PDB entry 8UCL | electron microscopy, 3.18 A resolution | chains a and h of the 10 polymer chains in the assembly

Chain a:
Name: Cytochrome c oxidase subunit 1
Organism: Komagataella pastoris
UniProt: F2R0K8 (F2R0K8_KOMPC); residue numbers follow UniProt; this construct covers 1-535
Amino-acid sequence (535 residues; each row starts with the number of its first residue):
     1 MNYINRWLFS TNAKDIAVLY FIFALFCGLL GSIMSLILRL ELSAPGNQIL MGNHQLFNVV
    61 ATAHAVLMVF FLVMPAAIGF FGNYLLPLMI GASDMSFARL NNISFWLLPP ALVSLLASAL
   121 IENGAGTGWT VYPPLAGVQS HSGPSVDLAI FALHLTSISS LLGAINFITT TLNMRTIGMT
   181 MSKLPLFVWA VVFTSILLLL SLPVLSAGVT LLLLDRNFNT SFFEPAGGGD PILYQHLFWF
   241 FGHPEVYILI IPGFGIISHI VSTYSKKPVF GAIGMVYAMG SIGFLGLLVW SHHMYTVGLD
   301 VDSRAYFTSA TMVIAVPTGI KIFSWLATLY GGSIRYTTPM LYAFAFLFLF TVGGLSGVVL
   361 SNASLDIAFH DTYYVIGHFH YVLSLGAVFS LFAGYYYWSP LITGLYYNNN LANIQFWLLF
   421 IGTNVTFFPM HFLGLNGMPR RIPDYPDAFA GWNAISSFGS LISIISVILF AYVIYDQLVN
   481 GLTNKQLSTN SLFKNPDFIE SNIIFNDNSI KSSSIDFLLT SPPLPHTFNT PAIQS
Sequence notes: conflict Ile-4 (Met in F2R0K8), Ile-16 (Met in F2R0K8), Ile-22 (Met in F2R0K8), 34 further conflict positions vs the reference (F2R0K8) not listed

Chain h:
Name: Cytochrome c oxidase subunit 8
Organism: Komagataella pastoris
UniProt: F2QRE4 (F2QRE4_KOMPC); residue numbers follow UniProt; this construct covers 27-74
Amino-acid sequence (48 residues; row label = number of the first residue in the row):
    27 DVGPYSNLPF KVKNRRVPYA VPHFLFFAIG MGIPFFACYV QLKRSGSI

Interface between chain a and chain h:
Contacting residue pairs (47; chain a residue first):
  Tyr-3(a) / Pro-35(h)  hydrogen bond (side chain-backbone)
  Arg-6(a) / Ser-32(h)
  Trp-7(a) / Leu-34(h)
  Trp-7(a) / Pro-35(h)  hydrophobic
  Val-18(a) / Pro-35(h)
  Ile-22(a) / Pro-35(h)  hydrophobic
  Ile-22(a) / Phe-52(h)
  Phe-26(a) / Phe-52(h)  hydrophobic
  Phe-26(a) / Gly-56(h)
  Leu-29(a) / Phe-53(h)  hydrophobic
  Leu-29(a) / Met-57(h)  hydrophobic
  Leu-30(a) / Gly-56(h)
  Leu-30(a) / Ile-59(h)  hydrophobic
  Leu-30(a) / Pro-60(h)
  Ile-33(a) / Met-57(h)  hydrophobic
  Ile-33(a) / Pro-60(h)  hydrophobic
  Met-34(a) / Pro-60(h)  hydrophobic
  Ile-37(a) / Pro-60(h)
  Ile-37(a) / Phe-61(h)  hydrophobic
  Ile-37(a) / Cys-64(h)  hydrophobic
  Met-51(a) / Ile-74(h)  hydrophobic
  Asn-53(a) / Ser-71(h)  hydrogen bond
  Leu-56(a) / Cys-64(h)
  Leu-56(a) / Gln-67(h)
  Leu-56(a) / Leu-68(h)  hydrophobic
  Ala-119(a) / Gln-67(h)  hydrogen bond (backbone-side chain)
  Leu-120(a) / Ala-63(h)  hydrophobic
  Leu-120(a) / Arg-70(h)  hydrogen bond (backbone-side chain)
  Ile-121(a) / Arg-70(h)
  Glu-122(a) / Gln-67(h)  hydrogen bond (backbone-side chain)
  Glu-122(a) / Arg-70(h)
  Asn-123(a) / Gln-67(h)  hydrogen bond (backbone-side chain)
  Gly-124(a) / Gln-67(h)
  Ile-402(a) / Asn-33(h)  hydrogen bond (backbone-side chain)
  Thr-403(a) / Pro-30(h)
  Leu-405(a) / Tyr-31(h)
  Val-467(a) / Met-57(h)  hydrophobic
  Ala-471(a) / His-49(h)  hydrogen bond (backbone-side chain)
  Ala-471(a) / Phe-53(h)  hydrophobic
  Ile-474(a) / His-49(h)
  Tyr-475(a) / His-49(h)
  Leu-478(a) / Tyr-31(h)  hydrogen bond (backbone-side chain)
  Leu-478(a) / Leu-34(h)  hydrophobic
  Leu-478(a) / Phe-36(h)  hydrophobic
  Leu-478(a) / Tyr-45(h)
  Pro-522(a) / Gly-29(h)
  Leu-524(a) / Val-28(h)  hydrophobic
Interface residues without a listed pair, chain a (35 interface residues in all): Leu-25, Val-60, Val-479, Leu-482, Pro-525
Interface residues without a listed pair, chain h (30 interface residues in all): Val-38, Ala-46, Ile-55, Val-66, Ser-73

Overview:
Chain a and chain h form an interface of 35 and 30 residues respectively, with 9 hydrogen bonds. Polar pairs
include Tyr-3(a)/Pro-35(h), Asn-53(a)/Ser-71(h) and Ala-119(a)/Gln-67(h).
Chain a is Cytochrome c oxidase subunit 1 and chain h is Cytochrome c oxidase subunit 8, both from
Komagataella pastoris; the structure, Komagataella pastoris Cytochrome c oxidase in complex with human VMAT2
and Tetrabenazine, was determined by electron microscopy.
